PDB entry 2Z3A | X-ray diffraction, 3.00 A resolution | chains A and G of the 12 polymer chains in the assembly

# Chain A (and G)
Protein: ATP-dependent protease hslV
From: Bacillus subtilis
Notes: EC 3.4.25.-; chain G of this document is another copy of the same molecule, construct and numbering; everything in this record applies to it too
UniProtKB: P39070 (HSLV_BACSU); residues 1-180 here correspond to UniProt positions 2-181 (UniProt number = residue number + 1)
Amino-acid sequence (180 residues; each row starts with the number of its first residue):
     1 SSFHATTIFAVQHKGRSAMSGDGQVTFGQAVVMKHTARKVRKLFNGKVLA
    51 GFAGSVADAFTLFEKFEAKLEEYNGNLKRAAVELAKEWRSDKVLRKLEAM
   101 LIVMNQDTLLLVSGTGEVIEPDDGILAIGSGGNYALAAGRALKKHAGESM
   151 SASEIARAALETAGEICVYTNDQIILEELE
UniProt features mapped onto this chain:
  - active site: Ser1
  - binding site (Na(+)): Gly164, Cys167, Thr170
From the paper describing this entry:
  - catalytic residues: Thr6, Asp22, Lys39, Ser130, Gly131 (by similarity / conservation)

# Interface between chain A and chain G
Pairs across the interface (28):
  Asn133(A) - Tyr134(G)  hydrogen bond
  Tyr134(A) - Asn133(G)  hydrogen bond
  Tyr134(A) - Ala137(G)
  Leu136(A) - Ile166(G)  hydrophobic
  Ala137(A) - Tyr134(G)
  Ala137(A) - Thr162(G)
  Ala137(A) - Ile166(G)  hydrophobic
  Ala138(A) - Ala141(G)  hydrophobic
  Arg140(A) - Glu165(G)  salt bridge
  Arg140(A) - Ile166(G)
  Ala141(A) - Ala138(G)  hydrophobic
  Ala141(A) - Leu142(G)
  Ala141(A) - Thr162(G)
  Leu142(A) - Ala141(G)
  Leu142(A) - His145(G)
  His145(A) - Leu142(G)
  His145(A) - Ala158(G)
  His145(A) - Glu161(G)
  Met150(A) - His145(G)
  Ala158(A) - His145(G)
  Glu161(A) - His145(G)
  Thr162(A) - Ala137(G)
  Thr162(A) - Ala141(G)
  Glu165(A) - Asp123(G)
  Glu165(A) - Arg140(G)  salt bridge
  Ile166(A) - Leu136(G)  hydrophobic
  Ile166(A) - Ala137(G)  hydrophobic
  Ile166(A) - Arg140(G)
Also at the interface, not in a pair above, chain A (17 interface residues in all): Asp123, Ala146
Also at the interface, not in a pair above, chain G (17 interface residues in all): Ala146, Met150

# Overview
Chain A and chain G each contribute 17 residues to their interface; the contacts include 2 hydrogen bonds and
2 salt bridges. Polar contacts include Arg140(A)-Glu165(G) and Asn133(A)-Tyr134(G). UniProt lists active-site
residue Ser1(A) and 3 Na+-binding residues on chain A. The paper reports catalytic residues Thr6(A), Asp22(A)
and Lys39(A) among others.
Chain A and chain G are both ATP-dependent protease hslV (Bacillus subtilis); the structure, Crystal Structure
of Bacillus Subtilis CodW, a non-canonical HslV-like peptidase with an impaired catalytic apparatus, was
determined by X-ray diffraction, deposited together with 2Z3B.
